1NUQ - chains A and B; structure by X-ray diffraction, 1.90 A resolution.

Chain A (and B):
Name: FKSG76
Source organism: Homo sapiens
Notes: chain B of this document is another copy of the same molecule, construct and numbering; everything in this record applies to it too
Reference sequence: Q96T66 (NMNA3_HUMAN); numbering as in UniProt (aligned over 1-252)
Sequence (252 residues; numbered 1 to 252; the number before each row is that of its first residue):
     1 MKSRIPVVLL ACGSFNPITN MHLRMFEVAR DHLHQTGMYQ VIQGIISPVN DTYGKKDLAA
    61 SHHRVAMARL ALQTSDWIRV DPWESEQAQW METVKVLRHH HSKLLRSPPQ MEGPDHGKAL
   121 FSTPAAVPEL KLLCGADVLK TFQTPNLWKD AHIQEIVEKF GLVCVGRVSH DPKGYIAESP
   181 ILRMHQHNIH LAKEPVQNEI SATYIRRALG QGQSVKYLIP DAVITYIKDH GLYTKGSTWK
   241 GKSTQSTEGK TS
Unresolved in the structure: 1-2, 106-125, 236-252 (chain B: 1-2, 107-126, 235-252)
Small-molecule neighbours: nicotinic acid adenine dinucleotide (DND): C12, G13, S14, F15, M21, H22, M25, V49, Y53, E84, W90, M91, E92, T93, V94, L133, C134, G135, D137, V138, L147, W148, G166, R167, N198, E199, I200
Swiss-Prot annotation at these positions:
  - binding site (NAD(+)): S14, F15, W90, T93, G135, D137, L147, W148, R167, N198
  - binding site (ATP): H22, K56, K140, T203 to R206

How chain A and chain B interact:
Pairs across the interface - 40 pairs, chain A then chain B:
  G54(A) - P145(B)
  K55(A) - F142(B)
  K55(A) - Q143(B)
  K55(A) - T144(B)
  K55(A) - W148(B)  hydrogen bond (side chain-backbone)
  K55(A) - D150(B)  salt bridge
  K56(A) - Q143(B)
  K56(A) - E178(B)
  F142(A) - K55(B)
  Q143(A) - K55(B)
  T144(A) - K55(B)
  T144(A) - L147(B)
  L147(A) - T144(B)
  W148(A) - K55(B)  hydrogen bond (backbone-side chain)
  D150(A) - K55(B)  salt bridge
  V168(A) - E199(B)
  S169(A) - E199(B)
  S169(A) - S201(B)
  D171(A) - S201(B)
  D171(A) - T203(B)
  D171(A) - Y204(B)
  D171(A) - R207(B)  salt bridge
  K173(A) - R207(B)
  G174(A) - T203(B)
  G174(A) - R207(B)
  Y175(A) - T203(B)
  E178(A) - K56(B)
  E178(A) - R206(B)  salt bridge
  Q197(A) - Q197(B)  hydrogen bond
  E199(A) - V168(B)
  S201(A) - S169(B)
  S201(A) - D171(B)
  T203(A) - D171(B)
  T203(A) - G174(B)
  T203(A) - Y175(B)
  Y204(A) - D171(B)
  R206(A) - E178(B)  salt bridge
  R207(A) - D171(B)  salt bridge
  R207(A) - K173(B)
  R207(A) - G174(B)
Also at the interface, not in a pair above, chain A (26 interface residues in all): Y53, P145, I153
Also at the interface, not in a pair above, chain B (25 interface residues in all): Y53, N146

In short:
Chain A and chain B form an interface of 26 and 25 residues respectively, with 3 hydrogen bonds and 6 salt
bridges. Polar pairs include K55(A)-D150(B), D171(A)-R207(B) and E178(A)-R206(B). Chain A binds nicotinic acid
adenine dinucleotide.
Both chains are FKSG76 (Homo sapiens). Entry 1NUQ (CRYSTAL STRUCTURE OF HUMAN CYTOSOLIC NMN/NaMN
ADENYLYLTRANSFERASE COMPLEXED WITH NaAD) was determined by X-ray diffraction (same publication as 1NUR, 1NUS,
1NUT and 1NUU).
